PDB entry 8PO9 | X-ray diffraction, 2.20 A resolution | chains D and E of the 6 polymer chains in the assembly

[Chain D (and E)]
Molecule: Arylphorin
Source organism: Galleria mellonella
Notes: chain E of this document is another copy of the same molecule, construct and numbering; everything in this record applies to it too
UniProt: Q24995 (ARY_GALME); residues 1-702 here = UniProt positions 1-702
Amino-acid sequence (702 residues; row label = number of the first residue in the row):
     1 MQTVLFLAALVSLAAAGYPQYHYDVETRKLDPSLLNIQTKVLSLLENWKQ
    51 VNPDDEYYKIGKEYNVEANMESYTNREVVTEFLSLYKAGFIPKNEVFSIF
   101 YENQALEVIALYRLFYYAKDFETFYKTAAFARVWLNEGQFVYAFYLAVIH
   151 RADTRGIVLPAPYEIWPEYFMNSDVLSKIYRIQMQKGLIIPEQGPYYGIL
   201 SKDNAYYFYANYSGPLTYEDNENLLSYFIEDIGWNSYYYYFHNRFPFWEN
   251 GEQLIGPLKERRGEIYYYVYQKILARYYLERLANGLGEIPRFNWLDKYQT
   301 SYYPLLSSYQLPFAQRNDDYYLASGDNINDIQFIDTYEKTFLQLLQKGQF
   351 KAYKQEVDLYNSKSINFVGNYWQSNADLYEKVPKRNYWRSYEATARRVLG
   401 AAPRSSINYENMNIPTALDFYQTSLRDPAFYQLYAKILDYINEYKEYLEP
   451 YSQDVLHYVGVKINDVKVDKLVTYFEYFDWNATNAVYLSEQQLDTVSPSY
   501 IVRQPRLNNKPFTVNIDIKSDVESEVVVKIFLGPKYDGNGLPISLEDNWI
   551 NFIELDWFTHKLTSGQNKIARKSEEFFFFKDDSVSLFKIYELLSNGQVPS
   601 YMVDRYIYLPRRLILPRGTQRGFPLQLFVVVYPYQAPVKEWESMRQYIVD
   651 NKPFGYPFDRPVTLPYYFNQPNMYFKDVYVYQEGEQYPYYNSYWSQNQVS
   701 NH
Disordered / not traced: 1-17, 695-702 (chain E: 1-17, 689-702)
Curated features (UniProtKB/Swiss-Prot):
  - glycosylation (N-linked (GlcNAc...) asparagine): N211, N481
Covalent attachments: glycan linked to N211; N-acetylglucosamine (NAG) linked to N481
Ion coordination: Cu ion: E219, Q299, D318
Residues lining bound ligands:
  - glycine (GLY), molecule 1: F97, S98, I99, Y142, W166, Y239, D419, F420, Y421, Q422
  - glycine (GLY), molecule 2: T340, L344, K347, Y353

[Chain D / chain E interface]
Contacting residue pairs - 54 pairs, chain D then chain E:
  S84(D) - L664(E)
  S84(D) - Y666(E)  hydrogen bond
  S84(D) - Y667(E)
  K87(D) - Y666(E)
  A88(D) - L664(E)  hydrophobic
  A88(D) - Y666(E)
  L295(D) - L295(E)  hydrophobic
  Y321(D) - N293(E)
  Y321(D) - D296(E)  hydrogen bond
  A323(D) - N293(E)  hydrogen bond (backbone-side chain)
  G325(D) - R291(E)
  G325(D) - F292(E)
  I328(D) - F292(E)
  I328(D) - N293(E)
  N329(D) - D439(E)
  Q332(D) - D335(E)  hydrogen bond
  Q332(D) - E338(E)  hydrogen bond
  Q332(D) - K339(E)  hydrogen bond
  Q332(D) - L342(E)
  Q332(D) - Y440(E)
  F333(D) - L342(E)
  F333(D) - Q346(E)
  D335(D) - K339(E)  salt bridge
  T336(D) - K339(E)
  T336(D) - L342(E)
  T336(D) - Q343(E)
  T340(D) - Q343(E)  hydrogen bond
  Q343(D) - Q343(E)  hydrogen bond
  Y353(D) - Q346(E)  hydrogen bond
  K354(D) - Q349(E)
  Y379(D) - Q346(E)
  P383(D) - Q349(E)
  P383(D) - Y360(E)  hydrogen bond (backbone-side chain)
  K384(D) - Y360(E)
  R385(D) - L345(E)
  R385(D) - Q346(E)  hydrogen bond (side chain-backbone)
  R385(D) - K347(E)  hydrogen bond (side chain-backbone)
  R385(D) - G348(E)
  R385(D) - Y360(E)  hydrogen bond
  R385(D) - Y447(E)  hydrogen bond
  N386(D) - E446(E)
  N386(D) - Y447(E)
  N386(D) - L448(E)  hydrogen bond (side chain-backbone)
  N386(D) - E449(E)  hydrogen bond
  N386(D) - P450(E)
  Y387(D) - L345(E)
  Y387(D) - E443(E)
  Y387(D) - E446(E)
  Y387(D) - Y447(E)  hydrophobic
  R389(D) - E443(E)
  R389(D) - E446(E)  salt bridge
  Y409(D) - D537(E)  hydrogen bond
  Y409(D) - N539(E)  hydrogen bond
  Y409(D) - L541(E)  hydrophobic
Also at the interface, not in a pair above, chain D (29 interface residues in all): L85, Y337, V382, N408
Also at the interface, not in a pair above, chain E (32 interface residues in all): K436, D547

[Summary]
29 residues of chain D and 32 residues of chain E are in contact, with 18 hydrogen bonds and 2 salt bridges.
Polar pairs include D335(D)-K339(E), R389(D)-E446(E) and S84(D)-Y666(E). Chain D binds glycine. Covalently
linked N-acetylglucosamine: at N481(D).
Chain D and chain E are both Arylphorin (Galleria mellonella); the structure, Polyethylene oxidation hexamerin
PEase Cibeles (XP_026756460) from Galleria mellonella, was determined by X-ray diffraction (same publication
as 8CA9, 8CAD and 8CAN).
